PDB entry 5IJW | X-ray diffraction, 1.76 A resolution | chains A and B

[Chain A (and B)]
Molecule: Glutamate racemase
Organism: Mycobacterium smegmatis (strain ATCC 700084 / mc(2)155)
Notes: EC 5.1.1.3; chain B of this document is another copy of the same molecule, construct and numbering; everything in this record applies to it too
UniProtKB: A0R1X0 (MURI_MYCS2); numbering as in UniProt (aligned over 1-277)
Sequence (279 residues; numbered -1 to 277; the number before each row is that of its first residue; numbers below 1 keep their minus sign (Ser-1 is residue -1)):
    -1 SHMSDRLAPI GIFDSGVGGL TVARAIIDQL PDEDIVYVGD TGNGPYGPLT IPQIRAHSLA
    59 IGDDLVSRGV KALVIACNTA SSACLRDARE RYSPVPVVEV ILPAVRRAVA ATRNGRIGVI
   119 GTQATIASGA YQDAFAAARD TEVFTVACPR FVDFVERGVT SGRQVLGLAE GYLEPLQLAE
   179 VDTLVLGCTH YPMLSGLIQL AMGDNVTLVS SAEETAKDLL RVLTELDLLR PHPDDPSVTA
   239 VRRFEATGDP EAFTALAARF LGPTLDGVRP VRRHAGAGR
Unresolved in the structure: 271-277 (chain B: 265-267)
Construct notes: expression tag (-1 to 0)
Ligand contacts: D-glutamic acid (DGL): Asp12, Ser13, Pro43, Tyr44, Gly45, Cys75, Asn76, Thr77, Thr120, Thr123, Val150, Cys186, Thr187, His188

[How chain A and chain B interact]
Pairs across the interface (94; chain A residue first):
  Arg22(A) - Arg22(B)
  Arg22(A) - Asp26(B)  salt bridge
  Ile25(A) - Pro261(B)  hydrophobic
  Asp26(A) - Arg22(B)  salt bridge
  Asp26(A) - Met191(B)
  Gln27(A) - Thr158(B)  hydrogen bond (backbone-side chain)
  Gln27(A) - Pro190(B)  hydrogen bond (side chain-backbone)
  Gln27(A) - Met191(B)
  Gln27(A) - Leu192(B)
  Gln27(A) - Ser193(B)  hydrogen bond
  Gln27(A) - Gly194(B)  hydrogen bond (side chain-backbone)
  Pro29(A) - Gly156(B)
  Pro29(A) - Thr158(B)
  Pro29(A) - Arg257(B)
  Asp30(A) - Gly156(B)
  Arg105(A) - Gln197(B)
  Arg105(A) - Asp202(B)  salt bridge
  Arg105(A) - Asn203(B)
  Arg105(A) - Val204(B)
  Arg105(A) - Thr205(B)  hydrogen bond
  Ala108(A) - Arg111(B)  hydrogen bond (backbone-side chain)
  Ala108(A) - Asp202(B)
  Ala109(A) - Arg111(B)
  Thr110(A) - Arg111(B)
  Arg111(A) - Ala108(B)  hydrogen bond (side chain-backbone)
  Arg111(A) - Ala109(B)
  Arg111(A) - Thr110(B)
  Arg111(A) - Arg111(B)
  Arg155(A) - His230(B)
  Gly156(A) - Pro29(B)
  Gly156(A) - His230(B)
  Val157(A) - His230(B)
  Thr158(A) - Gln27(B)  hydrogen bond (side chain-backbone)
  Thr158(A) - Pro29(B)
  Thr158(A) - Leu218(B)
  Ser159(A) - Leu218(B)
  Ser159(A) - Leu227(B)
  Pro190(A) - Gln27(B)  hydrogen bond (backbone-side chain)
  Met191(A) - Asp26(B)
  Met191(A) - Gln27(B)
  Ser193(A) - Gln27(B)  hydrogen bond
  Ser193(A) - Glu211(B)  hydrogen bond
  Ser193(A) - Lys215(B)
  Gly194(A) - Gln27(B)  hydrogen bond (backbone-side chain)
  Gly194(A) - Lys215(B)
  Gly194(A) - Leu218(B)
  Gln197(A) - Lys215(B)  hydrogen bond
  Leu198(A) - Leu218(B)  hydrophobic
  Asp202(A) - Arg105(B)  hydrogen bond (backbone-side chain)
  Asn203(A) - Arg105(B)  hydrogen bond (backbone-side chain)
  Val204(A) - Arg105(B)
  Thr205(A) - Arg105(B)  hydrogen bond
  Glu211(A) - Ser193(B)  hydrogen bond
  Lys215(A) - Ser193(B)
  Lys215(A) - Gly194(B)
  Lys215(A) - Gln197(B)  hydrogen bond
  Leu218(A) - Thr158(B)
  Leu218(A) - Ser159(B)
  Leu218(A) - Gly194(B)
  Leu227(A) - Ser159(B)
  His230(A) - Arg155(B)
  His230(A) - Gly156(B)
  His230(A) - Val157(B)
  Arg240(A) - Asp264(B)
  Arg241(A) - Asp264(B)
  Phe242(A) - Leu263(B)  hydrophobic
  Phe242(A) - Asp264(B)  hydrogen bond (backbone-side chain)
  Thr252(A) - Leu263(B)
  Ala255(A) - Leu263(B)  hydrophobic
  Arg257(A) - Pro29(B)
  Leu259(A) - Gly260(B)
  Leu259(A) - Pro261(B)
  Leu259(A) - Leu263(B)  hydrophobic
  Pro261(A) - Ile25(B)  hydrophobic
  Pro261(A) - Leu259(B)
  Thr262(A) - Gly260(B)
  Thr262(A) - Pro261(B)
  Thr262(A) - Thr262(B)
  Leu263(A) - Thr262(B)
  Asp264(A) - Thr262(B)
  Val266(A) - Phe242(B)  hydrophobic
  Pro268(A) - Phe242(B)
  Pro268(A) - Pro248(B)
  Pro268(A) - Phe251(B)  hydrophobic
  Pro268(A) - Thr252(B)
  Val269(A) - Arg241(B)
  Val269(A) - Phe242(B)  hydrogen bond (backbone-backbone)
  Val269(A) - Glu243(B)
  Val269(A) - Ala244(B)  hydrogen bond (backbone-backbone)
  Arg270(A) - Ala244(B)
  Arg270(A) - Thr245(B)
  Arg270(A) - Gly246(B)  hydrogen bond (side chain-backbone)
  Arg270(A) - Asp247(B)
  Arg270(A) - Pro248(B)
Interface residues without a listed pair, chain A (55 interface residues in all): Leu28, Gly160, Leu192, Leu195, Arg219, Thr222, Phe251, Phe258, Arg267
Interface residues without a listed pair, chain B (54 interface residues in all): Leu28, Asp30, Gly160, Leu195, Leu198, Arg219, Thr222

[Summary]
Chain A and chain B form an interface of 55 and 54 residues respectively; the contacts include 22 hydrogen
bonds and 3 salt bridges. Polar pairs include Arg22(A)-Asp26(B), Arg105(A)-Asp202(B) and Gln27(A)-Thr158(B).
Ligands of chain A: D-glutamic acid.
Both chains are Glutamate racemase (Mycobacterium smegmatis (strain ATCC 700084 / mc(2)155)). Entry 5IJW
(Glutamate Racemase (MurI) from Mycobacterium smegmatis with bound D-glutamate, 1.8 Angstrom resolution, X-ray
diffraction) was determined by X-ray diffraction (same publication as 5HJ7).
